Entry 6WMP (electron microscopy, 2.98 A resolution); this record covers chains B and D of the 8 polymer chains in the assembly.

[Chain B]
Protein: DNA-directed RNA polymerase subunit alpha 2
Organism: Francisella tularensis subsp. holarctica (strain LVS)
Notes: EC 2.7.7.6
Reference sequence: Q2A4H7 (RPOA2_FRATH); residue numbers follow UniProt; this construct covers 1-317
Sequence (317 residues; numbered 1 to 317; the number before each row is that of its first residue):
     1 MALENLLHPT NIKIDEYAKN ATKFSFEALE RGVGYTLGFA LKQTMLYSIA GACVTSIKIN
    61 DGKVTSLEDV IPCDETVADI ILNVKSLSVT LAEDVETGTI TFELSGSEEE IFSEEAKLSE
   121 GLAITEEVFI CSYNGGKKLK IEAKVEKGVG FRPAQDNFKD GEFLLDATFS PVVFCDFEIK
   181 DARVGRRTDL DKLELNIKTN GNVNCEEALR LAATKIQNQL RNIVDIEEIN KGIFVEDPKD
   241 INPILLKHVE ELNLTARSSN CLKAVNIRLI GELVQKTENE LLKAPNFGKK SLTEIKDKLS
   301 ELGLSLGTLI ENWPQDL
Disordered / not traced: 1-2, 233-317

[Chain D]
Protein: DNA-directed RNA polymerase subunit beta'
Organism: Francisella tularensis subsp. holarctica (strain LVS)
Notes: EC 2.7.7.6
Sequence (1604 residues; row label = number of the first residue in the row):
     1 MNNGILHQNY NSKKFDIIKI SLASPEVIRS WSHGEVKKPE TINYRTFKPE RDGLFCAKIF
    61 GPIKDYECLC GKYKRLKHRG VVCERCGVEV EQAKVRRERM GHIDLVCPVV HIWYLKSLPS
   121 RIGLFLDMPL KNVEKVLYFE SYIVTDPGMT PLEKKQLLTD EEYAEALENY GYEFEASMGA
   181 EAIRDLLADT DIESEIELLQ AECEESKSTA KKEKAIKRLR LLETFQASGN KPEWMVMTVL
   241 PVLPPDLRPL VPIEGGRFAT SDLNDLYRRV INRNNRLKKL LDLNAPDIIV RNEKRMLQEA
   301 VDALLDNGRR GRAVTGSNKR PLKSLADMIK GKQGRFRQNL LGKRVDYSGR SVITVGPSLR
   361 LHECGLPKKM ALELFKPFVY SKLRLGGHAT TIKQAKRMVE LEEAVVWDIL ETVINEHPVL
   421 LNRAPTLHRL GIQAFEPRLI EGKAIQLHPL VCAAFNADFD GDQMAVHVPL TVESQLEARV
   481 LMMSTNNILS PASGQPIITP TQDIVLGLYY ITREKEGARG EGKLFSSYED VSRAYNSGTI
   541 DIHAKIKLRI DRQVFDTKGN TYNEKGVVNT TVGRALLLNI LPEGLSFSLL NKVLVKKEIS
   601 KIINQAFRVL GGKATVVLAD KLMYAGFKYS TLSGVSVGVD DMTIPDNKEA KIEEAEKEIK
   661 QITEQYQSSL ITENERYNNI INIWSKTSDE VGASMMDAIS KDTVSINGEK KEIESFNSVY
   721 MMAKSGARGS YNQMRQLAGM RGLMAKPDGT MIETAITANF REGLSVLQYF TSTHGARKGL
   781 ADTALKTANA GYLTRRLVDV AQDLVVIEED CGTDDGLMFS AIVEDGEVKV PLVERALGRT
   841 LAADVVTEKG VVLLEAGTLL DENLVELLDD NGIDMIKVRS PITCKTRRGL CAKCYGRDLA
   901 RERQVNVGES VGVIAAQSIG EPGTQLTMRT FHTGGAASLG ITVSDIKVKT AGKIKFKNIR
   961 TVTNKEGQEI VISRAGEIIV SDTMGRVREQ HKIPMGAVVP LASGKAVEIG DVIATWDPHA
  1021 QPLITDVAGK VVLEDVIDGI TSKHTYDDLT GQQTIEITSI SQRTTSKNLK PVVKIVDEKG
  1081 AELKSIPLAV GAVLNVADDS ILEVGDIVAK IPLEGSKNKD ITGGLPRVAE LFEARRPKDA
  1141 AILSPCDGMV RLGNRDTKEK QRIEIIDKNG HIVEEILLPK SRHLVVFDGE QVSRGDVLAD
  1201 GPTDPHDLLK YKGLEEFADY ILIEAQSVYR MQGVVINDKH IETIVRQMLR KAVILDEGDS
  1261 KFVKDESIEL VRILEENDKL RKQGKKEVEY ELVLMGITRS SLSTESFLSA ASFQETTRVL
  1321 TEASINSQID NLRGLKENVL IGRLIPAGTG LAVRKESAKI EKMREELGVE DNMVFTDLSS
  1381 FNPEEISFDS IQSQKEDKDI NEDIEESLRN ALESLDFAAA SMEKRRWKKN FIAVSAANRF
  1441 KKISSSGALD YDIPTTASEN LYFQGELKTA ALAQHDEAVD NKFNKEQQNA FYEILHLPNL
  1501 NEEQRNAFIQ SLKDDPSQSA NLLAEAKKLN DAQAPKVDNK FNKEQQNAFY EILHLPNLNE
  1561 EQRNAFIQSL KDDPSQSANL LAEAKKLNGA QAPKVDANSA GKST
Disordered / not traced: 1-11, 929-1123, 1366-1604
Ion coordination: Zn2+ site 1: Cys68, Cys70; Mg2+: Asp458, Asp460, Asp462 (shared with 1 residue of chain R); Zn2+ site 2: Cys811, Cys884, Cys891, Cys894

[Chain B / chain D interface]
Contacting residue pairs (32):
  Lys42(B) - Asn536(D)
  Gln43(B) - Asn536(D)
  Leu46(B) - Arg533(D)
  Tyr47(B) - Arg533(D)  hydrogen bond (side chain-backbone)
  Tyr47(B) - Asn536(D)
  Tyr47(B) - Ser537(D)  hydrogen bond (side chain-backbone)
  Asp79(B) - Arg549(D)  salt bridge
  Leu82(B) - Leu524(D)  hydrophobic
  Leu82(B) - Phe525(D)
  Leu82(B) - Arg549(D)
  Asn83(B) - Arg549(D)
  Lys85(B) - Leu524(D)  hydrogen bond (side chain-backbone)
  Lys85(B) - Asp530(D)  salt bridge
  Phe151(B) - Ala534(D)  hydrophobic
  Phe151(B) - Ser537(D)
  Phe151(B) - Thr539(D)
  Pro153(B) - Thr539(D)
  Ala154(B) - Lys523(D)  hydrogen bond (backbone-side chain)
  Asn157(B) - Glu521(D)
  Asn157(B) - Gly522(D)
  Asn157(B) - Lys523(D)  hydrogen bond
  Asp166(B) - Lys523(D)
  Thr168(B) - Arg533(D)
  Val173(B) - Glu529(D)
  Val173(B) - Arg533(D)
  Phe174(B) - Tyr528(D)  hydrophobic
  Phe174(B) - Glu529(D)
  Asp181(B) - Arg438(D)  salt bridge
  Arg183(B) - Glu411(D)  salt bridge
  Arg186(B) - Glu441(D)  salt bridge
  Thr188(B) - Glu441(D)  hydrogen bond
  Lys198(B) - Glu529(D)  salt bridge
Also at the interface, not in a pair above, chain B (26 interface residues in all): Leu67, Ala78, Ile81, Ser86, Val172
Also at the interface, not in a pair above, chain D (22 interface residues in all): Lys368, Ser526, Ser532, Lys547, Val567

[In short]
26 residues of chain B and 22 residues of chain D are in contact, with 6 hydrogen bonds and 6 salt bridges.
Among the polar pairs are Asp79(B)-Arg549(D), Lys85(B)-Asp530(D) and Asp181(B)-Arg438(D). The Zn2+ site 1 is
built by Cys68(D) and Cys70(D).
Here chain B is DNA-directed RNA polymerase subunit alpha 2 and chain D is DNA-directed RNA polymerase subunit
beta', both from Francisella tularensis subsp. holarctica (strain LVS). Entry 6WMP (F. tularensis RNAPs70-iglA
DNA complex) was determined by electron microscopy together with 6WMU from the same study.
